Entry 6EQG (X-ray diffraction, 1.80 A resolution); this record covers chain A.

Chain A:
Name: Poly(ethylene terephthalate) hydrolase
From: Ideonella sakaiensis (strain 201-F6)
Notes: EC 3.1.1.101
UniProtKB: A0A0K8P6T7 (PETH_IDESA); residue numbers follow UniProt; this construct covers 1-290
Amino-acid sequence (298 residues; each row starts with the number of its first residue):
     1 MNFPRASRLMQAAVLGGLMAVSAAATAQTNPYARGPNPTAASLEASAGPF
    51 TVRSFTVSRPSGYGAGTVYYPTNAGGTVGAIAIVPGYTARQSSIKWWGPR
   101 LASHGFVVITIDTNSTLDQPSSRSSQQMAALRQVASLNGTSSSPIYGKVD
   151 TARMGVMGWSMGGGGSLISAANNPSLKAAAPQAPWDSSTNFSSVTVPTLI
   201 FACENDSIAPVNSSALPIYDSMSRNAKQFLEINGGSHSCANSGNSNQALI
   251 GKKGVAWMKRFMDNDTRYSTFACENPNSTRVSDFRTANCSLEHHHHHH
Disordered / not traced: 1-28, 291-298
Sequence notes: expression tag (291-298)
Disulfide bonds: Cys203-Cys239, Cys273-Cys289
What the authors report for this chain:
  - mutagenesis - W185A: decreased catalytic activity on PET

Overview:
The paper reports that W185A reduces catalytic activity on PET.
Chain A is Poly(ethylene terephthalate) hydrolase (Ideonella sakaiensis (strain 201-F6)); the structure,
Crystal structure of a polyethylene terephthalate degrading hydrolase from Ideonella sakaiensis in spacegroup
P21, was determined by X-ray diffraction together with 6EQD, 6EQE, 6EQF and 6EQH from the same study.
